PDB entry 5DN6 | X-ray diffraction, 3.98 A resolution | chains G and I of the 29 polymer chains in the assembly

== Chain G ==
Name: ATP synthase gamma chain
From: Paracoccus denitrificans
UniProt: A1B8N9 (ATPG_PARDP); numbering as in UniProt (aligned over 1-290)
Chain sequence (290 residues; each row starts with the number of its first residue):
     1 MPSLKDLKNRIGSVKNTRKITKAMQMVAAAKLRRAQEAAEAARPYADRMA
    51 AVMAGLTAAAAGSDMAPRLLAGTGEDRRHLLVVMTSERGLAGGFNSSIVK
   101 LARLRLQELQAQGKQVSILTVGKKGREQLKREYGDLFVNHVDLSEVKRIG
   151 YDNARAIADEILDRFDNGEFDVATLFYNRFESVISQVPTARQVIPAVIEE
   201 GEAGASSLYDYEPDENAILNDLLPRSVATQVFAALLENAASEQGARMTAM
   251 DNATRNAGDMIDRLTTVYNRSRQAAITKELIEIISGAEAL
Disordered / not traced: 1-2, 63-64, 75-78, 112-115, 145-147, 168-170, 201-212

== Chain I ==
Name: ATP synthase epsilon chain
From: Paracoccus denitrificans
UniProt: A1B8P1 (ATPE_PARDP); residues 0-147 here correspond to UniProt positions 1-148 (UniProt number = residue number + 1)
Chain sequence (148 residues; each row starts with the number of its first residue; numbering starts at 0):
     0 MADTMQFDLVSPERNLVSVPVREVRLPGADGDLTAMPGHAPAIVNLRPGL
    50 VTVVAGDGSETEFAVTGGFAEINNESVTLLAERGHPRAEMTQEVFNEMMA
   100 QARRRVEAAKERESAGEELVAAAVKLLADMEALGTHIGLDPNHANFPH
Disordered / not traced: 0-8, 84-147

== Interface between chain G and chain I ==
Residue-residue contacts - 14 pairs, chain G then chain I:
  Ala41(G) - Glu12(I)
  Tyr45(G) - Val9(I)
  Tyr45(G) - Ser10(I)
  Tyr45(G) - Pro11(I)  hydrophobic
  Arg48(G) - Thr77(I)
  Tyr151(G) - Pro11(I)  hydrophobic
  Asp152(G) - Arg82(I)
  Arg155(G) - Glu81(I)
  Pro213(G) - Ala28(I)
  Pro213(G) - Asp29(I)
  Ile218(G) - Ile42(I)
  Ile218(G) - Val43(I)  hydrophobic
  Asp221(G) - Asn44(I)
  Phe232(G) - Pro11(I)
Interface residues without a listed pair, chain G (12 interface residues in all): Leu222, Arg225
Interface residues without a listed pair, chain I (19 interface residues in all): Arg13, Gly67, Phe68, Glu70, Leu79, Ala80, Gly83

== Overview ==
Chain G and chain I form an interface of 12 and 19 residues respectively.
Here chain G is ATP synthase gamma chain and chain I is ATP synthase epsilon chain, both from Paracoccus
denitrificans. Entry 5DN6 (ATP synthase from Paracoccus denitrificans) was determined by X-ray diffraction.
